9KHY - chains h and i of the 30 polymer chains in the assembly; structure by electron microscopy, 3.40 A resolution.

[Chain h (and i)]
Protein: Tail sheath protein
Source organism: Escherichia phage Mu
Notes: chain i of this document is another copy of the same molecule, construct and numbering; everything in this record applies to it too
UniProtKB: P79678 (TSP_BPMU); residue numbers follow UniProt; this construct covers 1-495
Chain sequence (495 residues; numbered 1 to 495; the number before each row is that of its first residue):
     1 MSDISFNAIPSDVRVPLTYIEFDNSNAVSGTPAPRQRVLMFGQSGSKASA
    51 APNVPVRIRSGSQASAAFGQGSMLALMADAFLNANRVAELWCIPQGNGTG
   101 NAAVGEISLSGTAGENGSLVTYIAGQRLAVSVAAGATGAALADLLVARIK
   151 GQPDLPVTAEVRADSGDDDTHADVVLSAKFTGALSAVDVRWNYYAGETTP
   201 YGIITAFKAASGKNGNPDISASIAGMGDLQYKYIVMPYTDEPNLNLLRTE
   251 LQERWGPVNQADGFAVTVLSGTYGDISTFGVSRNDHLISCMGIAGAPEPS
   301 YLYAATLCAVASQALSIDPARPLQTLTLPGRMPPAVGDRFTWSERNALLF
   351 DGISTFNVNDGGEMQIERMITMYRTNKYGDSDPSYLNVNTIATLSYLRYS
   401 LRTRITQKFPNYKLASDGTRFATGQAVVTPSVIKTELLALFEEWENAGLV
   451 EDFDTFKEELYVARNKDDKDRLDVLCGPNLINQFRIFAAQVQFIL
Not modelled in the structure: 1

[Interface between chain h and chain i]
Residue-residue contacts (26):
  Trp-342(h) with Val-13(i), hydrophobic; Val-15(i); Tyr-19(i), hydrogen bond
  Arg-345(h) with Val-15(i)
  Asn-346(h) with Asp-12(i); Val-13(i); Arg-14(i), hydrogen bond (side chain-backbone); Val-15(i)
  Leu-349(h) with Arg-14(i), hydrogen bond (backbone-side chain)
  Phe-350(h) with Arg-14(i)
  Glu-367(h) with Val-15(i); Pro-16(i)
  Arg-368(h) with Arg-14(i); Pro-16(i)
  Phe-487(h) with Tyr-19(i)
  Ala-489(h) with Phe-6(i); Tyr-19(i)
  Gln-490(h) with Ile-4(i); Ser-5(i), hydrogen bond (side chain-backbone); Phe-6(i)
  Val-491(h) with Glu-21(i); Asp-23(i)
  Gln-492(h) with Ser-25(i); Ala-27(i)
  Phe-493(h) with Asp-23(i); Asn-24(i)
Interface residues without a listed pair, chain h (17 interface residues in all): Leu-386, Arg-485, Ile-486, Ala-488
Interface residues without a listed pair, chain i (19 interface residues in all): Leu-17, Thr-18, Ile-20, Phe-22, Asn-26

[Summary]
17 residues of chain h and 19 residues of chain i are in contact, with 4 hydrogen bonds. Among the polar pairs
are Trp-342(h)/Tyr-19(i), Asn-346(h)/Arg-14(i) and Leu-349(h)/Arg-14(i).
Both chains are Tail sheath protein (Escherichia phage Mu). Entry 9KHY (Terminator and trunk structure of
Escherichia phage Mu) was determined by electron microscopy together with 9LJ8, 9JOD, 9KHX, 9KI1 and 9KNU from
the same study.
